Entry 7D6V (electron microscopy, 2.53 A resolution); this record covers chains B and C of the 3 polymer chains in the assembly.

== Chain B ==
Protein: Fumarate reductase iron-sulfur subunit
Source organism: Mycolicibacterium smegmatis
UniProtKB: A0A0D6G6K3 (A0A0D6G6K3_MYCSM); residue numbers follow UniProt; this construct covers 1-249
Chain sequence (249 residues; each row starts with the number of its first residue):
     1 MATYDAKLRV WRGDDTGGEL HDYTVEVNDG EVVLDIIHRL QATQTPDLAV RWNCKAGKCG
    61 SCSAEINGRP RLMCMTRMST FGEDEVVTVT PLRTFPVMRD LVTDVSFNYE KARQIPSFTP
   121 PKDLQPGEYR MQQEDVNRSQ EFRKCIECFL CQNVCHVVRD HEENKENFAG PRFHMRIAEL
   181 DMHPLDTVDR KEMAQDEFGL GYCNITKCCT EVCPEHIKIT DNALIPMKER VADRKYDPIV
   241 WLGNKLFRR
Not modelled in the structure: 1, 241-249
Bound ions: 2Fe-2S cluster Fe: C54, C59, C62, C74; 4Fe-4S cluster Fe: C145, C148, C151; 3Fe-4S cluster Fe: C203, C209
Small-molecule neighbours:
  - 3Fe-4S cluster (F3S): C155, H156, V157, P171, C203, N204, I205, T206, K207, C208, C209, T220, L224
  - 2Fe-2S cluster (FES): L34, W52, N53, C54, K55, G57, K58, C59, G60, S61, C62, L72, C74
  - 4Fe-4S cluster (SF4): C145, I146, E147, C148, F149, L150, C151, R172, M175, C213, P214, E215, I217, I219

== Chain C ==
Protein: Succinate dehydrogenase (Membrane anchor subunit)
Source organism: Mycolicibacterium smegmatis
UniProtKB: A0A0D6G6P6 (A0A0D6G6P6_MYCSM); residues 1-273 here = UniProt positions 1-273
Chain sequence (283 residues; numbered 1 to 283; the number before each row is that of its first residue):
     1 MSAPTADRRA TGVFSPRRAQ IPERTLRTDR WWQAPLLTNL GLAAFVIYAT IRAFWGSAYW
    61 VADYHYLTPF YSPCVSTACA PGSSHFGQWV GDLPWFIPMA FISLPFLLAF RLTCYYYRKA
   121 YYRSVWQSPT ACAVAEPHAK YTGETRFPLI LQNIHRYFFY AAVLISLVNT YDAITAFHSP
   181 SGFGFGLGNV ILTGNVILLW VYTLSCHSCR HVTGGRLKHF SKHPVRYWIW TQVSKLNTRH
   241 MLFAWITLGT LVLTDFYIML VASGTISDLR FIGHHHHHHH HHH
Not modelled in the structure: 1-9, 274-283
Differences from the reference sequence: expression tag (274-283)
Bound ions: 2Fe-2S cluster Fe: C114, H155, C206, H240
Small-molecule neighbours:
  - 2Fe-2S cluster (FES): F110, C114, Y115, Y116, H155, Y202, C206, H207, H240
  - phosphatidylethanolamine (PEV; (1S)-2-{[(2-aminoethoxy)(hydroxy)phosphoryl]oxy}-1-[(palmitoyloxy)methyl]ethyl stearate): L42, F45, R111, L112, T113, Y117, Y121, Y122, V125, W126, K140, Y141, T142, G143, R146, P148, L149, L151, Q152, F158, L248
  - ubiquinone-1 (UQ1): T145, R146, F147, I150, L151, N153, I154

== Interface between chain B and chain C ==
Pairs across the interface (107):
  R9(B) with L26(C)
  W11(B) with A19(C), hydrophobic; Q20(C), hydrogen bond (side chain-backbone); I21(C)
  G17(B) with Q20(C)
  G18(B) with Q20(C)
  N67(B) with L26(C); R27(C); T28(C)
  G68(B) with L26(C); R27(C); A133(C)
  R69(B) with R27(C); D29(C), salt bridge
  T90(B) with L26(C)
  P91(B) with A19(C), hydrophobic
  R93(B) with V13(C); R18(C), hydrogen bond (backbone-side chain); I21(C), hydrogen bond (side chain-backbone); E23(C), hydrogen bond (side chain-backbone); R24(C)
  T94(B) with R18(C)
  P96(B) with R17(C)
  V97(B) with R17(C), hydrogen bond (backbone-backbone); A19(C)
  E134(B) with F220(C); S221(C); Y227(C)
  D135(B) with H219(C); F220(C), hydrogen bond (side chain-backbone); S221(C), hydrogen bond
  R138(B) with G215(C), hydrogen bond (side chain-backbone); L217(C), hydrogen bond (side chain-backbone); F220(C); W230(C)
  V154(B) with C132(C)
  H156(B) with S128(C); P129(C); E136(C), salt bridge; Y141(C)
  V157(B) with Y141(C), hydrophobic
  V158(B) with R18(C), hydrogen bond (backbone-side chain)
  R159(B) with G12(C); V13(C); R18(C), hydrogen bond (backbone-side chain); A133(C)
  D160(B) with G12(C); A135(C); E136(C), hydrogen bond (side chain-backbone)
  H161(B) with E136(C), salt bridge; H138(C); A139(C), hydrogen bond (side chain-backbone); K140(C); Y141(C)
  E162(B) with R18(C), salt bridge
  E163(B) with A139(C)
  N164(B) with Y141(C), hydrogen bond (side chain-backbone)
  K165(B) with R18(C)
  D181(B) with K218(C), hydrogen bond (backbone-side chain)
  H183(B) with K218(C), hydrogen bond (backbone-side chain)
  P184(B) with K218(C)
  G201(B) with G143(C); E144(C), hydrogen bond (backbone-backbone); T145(C)
  Y202(B) with Y141(C), hydrogen bond (backbone-side chain); T142(C); G143(C); T145(C)
  C203(B) with E144(C)
  N204(B) with Y122(C); S128(C), hydrogen bond; Y141(C), hydrogen bond
  I205(B) with Y115(C); K119(C)
  T206(B) with K119(C); Y122(C); R123(C), hydrogen bond (backbone-side chain); P129(C)
  K207(B) with K119(C); R123(C)
  C208(B) with R123(C), hydrogen bond; C132(C), disulfide
  E211(B) with R123(C), salt bridge; C132(C), hydrogen bond
  D221(B) with H207(C), salt bridge; R210(C), hydrogen bond (backbone-side chain)
  N222(B) with R210(C), hydrogen bond
  I225(B) with Y115(C), hydrophobic; H207(C)
  K228(B) with E144(C), salt bridge
  E229(B) with Y115(C), hydrogen bond; R156(C), salt bridge; S208(C), hydrogen bond; H211(C), salt bridge
  R230(B) with H211(C); G215(C), hydrogen bond (side chain-backbone); L217(C)
  A232(B) with R156(C)
  D233(B) with R156(C), salt bridge; H211(C), salt bridge; R216(C), salt bridge
  Y236(B) with I150(C); N153(C)
  D237(B) with R156(C), salt bridge; Y157(C), hydrogen bond
  P238(B) with Y157(C)
  I239(B) with Y157(C)
Also at the interface, not in a pair above, chain B (60 interface residues in all): D15, P70, E85, T88, F95, Q132, N137, D186, P226
Also at the interface, not in a pair above, chain C (56 interface residues in all): T11, F14, S15, P16, A131, V134, I154, N237
Cross-chain cystine bridges: C208(B)-C132(C)

== In short ==
Chain B and chain C form an interface of 60 and 56 residues respectively, with 1 disulfide bond, 29 hydrogen
bonds and 13 salt bridges. Among the polar pairs are R69(B)-D29(C), H156(B)-E136(C) and H161(B)-E136(C). Chain
B binds 2Fe-2S cluster, 4Fe-4S cluster and 3Fe-4S cluster.
Here chain B is Fumarate reductase iron-sulfur subunit and chain C is Succinate dehydrogenase (Membrane anchor
subunit), both from Mycolicibacterium smegmatis. Entry 7D6V (Mycobacterium smegmatis Sdh1 in complex with UQ1)
was determined by electron microscopy, deposited together with 7D6X.
